PDB entry 5BSU | X-ray diffraction, 1.75 A resolution | chain A

# Chain A
Name: 4-coumarate--CoA ligase 2
Organism: Nicotiana tabacum
Notes: EC 6.2.1.12
UniProt: O24146 (4CL2_TOBAC); residue numbers follow UniProt; this construct covers 1-542
Chain sequence (542 residues; numbered 1 to 542; the number before each row is that of its first residue):
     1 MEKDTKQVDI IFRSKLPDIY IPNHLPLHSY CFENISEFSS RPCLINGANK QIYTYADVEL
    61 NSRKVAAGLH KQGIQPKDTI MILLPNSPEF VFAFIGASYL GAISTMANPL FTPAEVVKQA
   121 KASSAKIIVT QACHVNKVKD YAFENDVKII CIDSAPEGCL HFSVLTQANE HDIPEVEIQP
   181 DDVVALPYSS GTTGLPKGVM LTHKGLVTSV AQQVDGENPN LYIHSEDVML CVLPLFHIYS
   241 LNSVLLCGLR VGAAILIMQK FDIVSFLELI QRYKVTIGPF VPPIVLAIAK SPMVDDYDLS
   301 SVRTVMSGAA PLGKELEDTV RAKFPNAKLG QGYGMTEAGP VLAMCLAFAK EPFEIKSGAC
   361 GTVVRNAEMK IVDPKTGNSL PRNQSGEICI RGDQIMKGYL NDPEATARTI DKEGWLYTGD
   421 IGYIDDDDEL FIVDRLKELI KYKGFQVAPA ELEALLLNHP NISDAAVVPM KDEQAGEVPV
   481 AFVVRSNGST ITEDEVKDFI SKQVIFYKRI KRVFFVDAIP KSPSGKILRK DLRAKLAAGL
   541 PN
Disordered / not traced: 1-7, 537-542
Curated features (UniProtKB/Swiss-Prot):
  - binding site (ATP): Ser189, Ser190, Gly191, Thr192, Thr193, Lys197, Gln331, Gly332, Thr336, Asp420, Arg435, Lys526
  - binding site ((E)-4-coumaroyl-AMP): Tyr239, Ser243, Ala309, Gly332, Thr336, Met344, Asp420, Arg435, Lys437, Lys441
  - binding site ((E)-caffeoyl-AMP): Tyr239, Ser243, Ala309, Gly332, Thr336, Met344, Asp420, Arg435, Lys437, Lys441
  - binding site ((E)-feruloyl-AMP): Tyr239, Ser243, Ala309, Gly332, Thr336, Met344, Asp420, Arg435, Lys437, Lys441
  - binding site (CoA): Lys260, Lys443, Gly444
  - binding site (AMP): Gly332, Thr336, Asp420, Lys437, Lys441, Gln446
  - mutagenesis: Thr193 (T193A: Reduced activity against 4-coumarate), Lys197 (K197A: Reduced activity against 4-coumarate), His237 (H237A: Strongly reduced activity against 4-coumarate), Tyr239 (Y239A: Strongly reduced activity against 4-coumarate; Y239F: Reduced activity against 4-coumarate), Thr336 (T336A: Strongly reduced activity against 4-coumarate), Val341 (V341G: Reduced activity against 4-coumarate; Reduced activity against 4-coumarate, but acquired ability to use sinapate as substrate), Met344 (M344A: Reduced activity against 4-coumarate), Arg435 (R435A: Strongly reduced activity against 4-coumarate), Lys441 (K441A: Abolished activity against 4-coumarate), Lys443 (K443A: Normal activity against 4-coumarate), Lys526 (K526A: Abolished activity against 4-coumarate)
Ion coordination: Mg2+ near Ile178 (its only coordinating residue here)
Ligand contacts: 4UV (5'-O-[(R)-{[(2E)-3-(3,4-dioxocyclohexa-1,5-dien-1-yl)prop-2-enoyl]oxy}(hydroxy)phosphoryl]adenosine): Ser189, Gln213, His237, Ile238, Tyr239, Ser243, Met306, Gly308, Ala309, Ala310, Pro311, Gln331, Gly332, Tyr333, Gly334, Met335, Thr336, Glu337, Pro340, Val341, Met344, Cys360, Thr418, Asp420, Ile432, Arg435, Lys437, Leu439, Lys441, Gly444, Gln446

# Overview
Ligands of chain A: compound 4UV. UniProt lists 12 ATP-binding residues, 10 (E)-4-coumaroyl-AMP-binding
residues, 10 (E)-caffeoyl-AMP-binding residues and 10 (E)-feruloyl-AMP-binding residues.
Chain A is 4-coumarate--CoA ligase 2 (Nicotiana tabacum); the structure, Crystal structure of 4-coumarate:CoA
ligase complexed with caffeoyl adenylate, was determined by X-ray diffraction, deposited together with 5BSM,
5BSR, 5BST, 5BSV and 5BSW.
